Entry 5S5F (X-ray diffraction, 2.24 A resolution); this record covers chains D and E of the 6 polymer chains in the assembly.

Chain D:
Protein: Tubulin beta-2B chain
Source organism: Bos taurus
Reference sequence: Q6B856 (TBB2B_BOVIN); the author numbering skips numbers that UniProt does not, so the offset changes along the chain: 1-42 = UniProt 1-42; 45-360 = UniProt 43-358; 369-455 = UniProt 359-445
Amino-acid sequence (445 residues; numbered 1 to 455; 10 numbers in that range are skipped by the numbering (no residue carries them; nothing is unmodelled there); the number before each row is that of its first residue):
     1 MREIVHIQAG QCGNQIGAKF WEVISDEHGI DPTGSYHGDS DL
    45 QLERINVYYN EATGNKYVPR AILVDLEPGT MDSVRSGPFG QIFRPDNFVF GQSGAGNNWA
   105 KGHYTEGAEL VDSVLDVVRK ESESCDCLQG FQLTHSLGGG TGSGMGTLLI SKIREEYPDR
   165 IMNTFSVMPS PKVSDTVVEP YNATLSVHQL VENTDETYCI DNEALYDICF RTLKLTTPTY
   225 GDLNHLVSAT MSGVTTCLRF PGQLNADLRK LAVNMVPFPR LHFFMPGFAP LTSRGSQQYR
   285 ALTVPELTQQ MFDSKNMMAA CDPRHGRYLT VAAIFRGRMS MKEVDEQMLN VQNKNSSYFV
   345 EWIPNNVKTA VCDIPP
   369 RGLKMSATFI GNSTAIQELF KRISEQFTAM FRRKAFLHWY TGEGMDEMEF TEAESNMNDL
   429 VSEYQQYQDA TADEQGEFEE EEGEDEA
Disordered / not traced: 282-285, 442-455
Bound ions: Mg2+: Gln11 (together with GDP)
Residues lining bound ligands: GDP (guanosine-5'-diphosphate): Gly10, Gln11, Cys12, Gln15, Ile16, Ala99, Asn101, Ser140, Gly142, Gly143, Gly144, Thr145, Gly146, Val171, Pro173, Val177, Ser178, Glu183, Asn206, Leu209, Tyr224, Leu227, Asn228, Val231
Curated features (UniProtKB/Swiss-Prot):
  - motif: Met1 to Ile4 (MREI motif)
  - binding site (GTP): Gln11, Glu71, Ser140, Gly144, Thr145, Gly146, Asn206, Asn228
  - binding site (Mg(2+)): Glu71
  - modified residue: Ser40 (Phosphoserine), Thr57 (Phosphothreonine), Lys60 (N6-acetyllysine), Ser174 (Phosphoserine), Thr287 (Phosphothreonine), Thr292 (Phosphothreonine), Arg320 (Omega-N-methylarginine), Glu448 (5-glutamyl polyglutamate)
  - cross-link (Glycyl lysine isopeptide (Lys-Gly)): Lys60 (interchain with G-Cter in ubiquitin), Lys326 (interchain with G-Cter in ubiquitin)

Chain E:
Protein: Stathmin-4
Source organism: Rattus norvegicus
Reference sequence: P63043 (STMN4_RAT); residues 5-145 here correspond to UniProt positions 49-189 (UniProt number = residue number + 44)
Amino-acid sequence (143 residues; each row starts with the number of its first residue):
     3 MADMEVIELN KCTSGQSFEV ILKPPSFDGV PEFNASLPRR RDPSLEEIQK KLEAAEERRK
    63 YQEAELLKHL AEKREHEREV IQKAIEENNN FIKMAKEKLA QKMESNKENR EAHLAAMLER
   123 LQEKDKHAEE VRKNKELKEE ASR
Disordered / not traced: 3-5, 29-43, 144-145
Construct notes: initiating methionine (3); expression tag (4)
Curated features (UniProtKB/Swiss-Prot):
  - modified residue: Ser46 (Phosphoserine)

Interface between chain D and chain E:
Contacting residue pairs - 27 pairs, chain D then chain E:
  Tyr108(D) with His129(E), hydrogen bond; Ala130(E), hydrophobic; Val133(E), hydrophobic; Arg134(E), hydrogen bond (backbone-side chain)
  Thr109(D) with Lys137(E)
  Ala112(D) with Arg134(E)
  Ser155(D) with Leu123(E)
  Lys156(D) with Asp127(E), salt bridge
  Arg158(D) with Leu123(E)
  Glu159(D) with Leu120(E); Leu123(E); Gln124(E); Asp127(E)
  Asp163(D) with Arg112(E)
  Gln193(D) with Lys126(E), hydrogen bond
  Asn197(D) with Leu123(E); Lys126(E)
  Thr409(D) with Lys140(E), hydrogen bond (backbone-side chain)
  Gly410(D) with Lys137(E); Lys140(E)
  Glu411(D) with Val133(E); Lys137(E), salt bridge
  Gly412(D) with Val133(E); Asn136(E); Lys137(E)
  Met413(D) with Val133(E)
  Glu417(D) with His129(E), salt bridge
Other interface residues (no listed pair), chain D (18 interface residues in all): Glu113, Pro162
Other interface residues (no listed pair), chain E (15 interface residues in all): Leu116, Met119

Overview:
18 residues of chain D and 15 residues of chain E are in contact; the contacts include 4 hydrogen bonds and 3
salt bridges. Polar pairs include Lys156(D)-Asp127(E), Glu411(D)-Lys137(E) and Glu417(D)-His129(E). Ligands of
chain D: GDP.
Here chain D is Tubulin beta-2B chain (Bos taurus) and chain E is Stathmin-4 (Rattus norvegicus). Entry 5S5F
(Tubulin-Z87615031-complex) was determined by X-ray diffraction together with 5S4L, 5S4M, 5S4N, 5S4O, 5S4P,
5S4Q and 52 further entries from the same study.
